Entry 7PBE (X-ray diffraction, 3.00 A resolution); this record covers chains D and E of the 5 polymer chains in the assembly.

[Chain D]
Molecule: Human T-cell Receptor YLQ36, alpha chain
Source organism: Homo sapiens
Chain sequence (203 residues; each row starts with the number of its first residue):
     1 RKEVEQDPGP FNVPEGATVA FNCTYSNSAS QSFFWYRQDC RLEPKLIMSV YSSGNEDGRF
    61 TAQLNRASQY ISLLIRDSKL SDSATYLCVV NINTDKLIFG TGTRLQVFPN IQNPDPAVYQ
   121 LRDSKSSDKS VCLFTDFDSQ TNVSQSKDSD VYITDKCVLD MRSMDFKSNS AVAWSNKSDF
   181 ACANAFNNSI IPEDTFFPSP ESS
Disordered / not traced: 1-2, 202-203
Cystine bridges: C23-C88, C132-C182

[Chain E]
Molecule: Human T-cell Receptor YLQ36, beta chain
Source organism: Homo sapiens
Chain sequence (243 residues; row label = number of the first residue in the row):
     1 DTGVSQDPRH KITKRGQNVT FRCDPISEHN RLYWYRQTLG QGPEFLTYFQ NEAQLEKSRL
    61 LSDRFSAERP KGSFSTLEIQ RTEQGDSAMY LCASSSANSG ELFFGEGSRL TVLEDLKNVF
   121 PPEVAVFEPS EAEISHTQKA TLVCLATGFY PDHVELSWWV NGKEVHSGVC TDPQPLKEQP
   181 ALNDSRYALS SRLRVSATFW QDPRNHFRCQ VQFYGLSEND EWTQDRAKPV TQIVSAEAWG
   241 RAD
Disordered / not traced: 1
Cystine bridges: C23-C92, C144-C209

[How chain D and chain E interact]
Inter-chain disulfides: C157(D)-C170(E)
Contacting residue pairs (93; chain D residue first):
  F34(D) with G100(E)
  Y36(D) with G100(E); E101(E); L102(E), hydrogen bond (side chain-backbone)
  Q38(D) with Q37(E), hydrogen bond
  C40(D) with Q174(E), hydrogen bond
  R41(D) with V154(E), hydrogen bond (side chain-backbone); E155(E); D172(E); P173(E)
  E43(D) with F104(E); G105(E); E106(E)
  P44(D) with L91(E); F104(E)
  L46(D) with E101(E)
  T94(D) with E56(E), hydrogen bond
  D95(D) with R31(E), salt bridge; Y33(E), hydrogen bond (backbone-side chain); Y48(E), hydrogen bond
  K96(D) with Y33(E); E56(E)
  L97(D) with Y33(E); Y35(E), hydrogen bond (backbone-side chain); G100(E); L102(E), hydrophobic
  I98(D) with F45(E), hydrophobic
  F99(D) with Y35(E), hydrophobic; P43(E); L102(E), hydrophobic; F104(E), hydrophobic
  G100(D) with G42(E)
  T101(D) with G42(E)
  R104(D) with Q174(E)
  D115(D) with H136(E), salt bridge
  Y119(D) with S130(E); A132(E), hydrophobic; E133(E); H136(E); T137(E)
  Q120(D) with S130(E), hydrogen bond (backbone-side chain)
  L121(D) with E128(E); P129(E); S130(E); T141(E); V143(E), hydrophobic
  R122(D) with F127(E); E128(E), hydrogen bond (backbone-backbone)
  D123(D) with A125(E); V126(E); F127(E)
  S124(D) with V126(E); E128(E), hydrogen bond; E237(E); A238(E)
  K129(D) with T147(E)
  V131(D) with F127(E), hydrophobic; L145(E), hydrophobic
  L133(D) with E133(E); T141(E)
  T135(D) with R194(E), hydrogen bond
  D136(D) with R194(E), salt bridge
  K147(D) with L176(E); K177(E), hydrogen bond (side chain-backbone)
  Y152(D) with L176(E), hydrophobic; E178(E)
  I153(D) with L176(E)
  T154(D) with D172(E), hydrogen bond; S190(E)
  C157(D) with C170(E), disulfide; T171(E), hydrogen bond (side chain-backbone); R192(E), hydrogen bond
  V158(D) with C170(E), hydrogen bond (backbone-side chain)
  L159(D) with G168(E); R192(E); R194(E)
  D160(D) with S167(E); G168(E), hydrogen bond (backbone-backbone)
  M161(D) with K139(E); R194(E)
  R162(D) with S167(E), hydrogen bond (backbone-side chain)
  M164(D) with S196(E)
  F166(D) with K139(E)
  S170(D) with R192(E), hydrogen bond (backbone-side chain)
  A171(D) with R192(E)
  V172(D) with S190(E); R192(E)
  W174(D) with L145(E), hydrophobic; A188(E), hydrophobic
  F196(D) with H136(E)
  P198(D) with A132(E), hydrophobic
  E201(D) with S130(E), hydrogen bond; E131(E), hydrogen bond (side chain-backbone)
Interface residues without a listed pair, chain D (53 interface residues in all): S49, L87, D155, S163, S168
Interface residues without a listed pair, chain E (60 interface residues in all): G40, Q41, S95, L156, V169, P175, P180, L189, V195

[Overview]
The interface between chain D and chain E involves 53 residues on one side and 60 on the other; the contacts
include 1 disulfide bond, 22 hydrogen bonds and 3 salt bridges. Polar contacts include D95(D)-R31(E),
D115(D)-H136(E) and D136(D)-R194(E).
Chain D is Human T-cell Receptor YLQ36, alpha chain and chain E is Human T-cell Receptor YLQ36, beta chain,
both from Homo sapiens; the structure, Emergence of immune escape at dominant SARS-CoV-2 killer T-cell
epitope, was determined by X-ray diffraction (same publication as 7P3D and 7P3E).
